PDB entry 7ML0 | electron microscopy, 3.00 A resolution | chains N and 7 of the 28 polymer chains in the assembly

[Chain N]
Molecule: non-template strand DNA
Sequence (66 nucleotides; numbered 2 to 67; the number before each row is that of its first residue):
     2 AAAAAAAAAA GGCGCGTATA TAAAAGTTTC AATGTATCTA TAAACCTTTG ATGTGTGTTT
    62 GTACAT

[Chain 7]
Name: General transcription and DNA repair factor IIH helicase subunit XPB
From: Saccharomyces cerevisiae
Notes: EC 3.6.4.12
UniProtKB: Q00578 (RAD25_YEAST); residue numbers follow UniProt; this construct covers 1-843
Amino-acid sequence (843 residues; numbered 1 to 843; the number before each row is that of its first residue):
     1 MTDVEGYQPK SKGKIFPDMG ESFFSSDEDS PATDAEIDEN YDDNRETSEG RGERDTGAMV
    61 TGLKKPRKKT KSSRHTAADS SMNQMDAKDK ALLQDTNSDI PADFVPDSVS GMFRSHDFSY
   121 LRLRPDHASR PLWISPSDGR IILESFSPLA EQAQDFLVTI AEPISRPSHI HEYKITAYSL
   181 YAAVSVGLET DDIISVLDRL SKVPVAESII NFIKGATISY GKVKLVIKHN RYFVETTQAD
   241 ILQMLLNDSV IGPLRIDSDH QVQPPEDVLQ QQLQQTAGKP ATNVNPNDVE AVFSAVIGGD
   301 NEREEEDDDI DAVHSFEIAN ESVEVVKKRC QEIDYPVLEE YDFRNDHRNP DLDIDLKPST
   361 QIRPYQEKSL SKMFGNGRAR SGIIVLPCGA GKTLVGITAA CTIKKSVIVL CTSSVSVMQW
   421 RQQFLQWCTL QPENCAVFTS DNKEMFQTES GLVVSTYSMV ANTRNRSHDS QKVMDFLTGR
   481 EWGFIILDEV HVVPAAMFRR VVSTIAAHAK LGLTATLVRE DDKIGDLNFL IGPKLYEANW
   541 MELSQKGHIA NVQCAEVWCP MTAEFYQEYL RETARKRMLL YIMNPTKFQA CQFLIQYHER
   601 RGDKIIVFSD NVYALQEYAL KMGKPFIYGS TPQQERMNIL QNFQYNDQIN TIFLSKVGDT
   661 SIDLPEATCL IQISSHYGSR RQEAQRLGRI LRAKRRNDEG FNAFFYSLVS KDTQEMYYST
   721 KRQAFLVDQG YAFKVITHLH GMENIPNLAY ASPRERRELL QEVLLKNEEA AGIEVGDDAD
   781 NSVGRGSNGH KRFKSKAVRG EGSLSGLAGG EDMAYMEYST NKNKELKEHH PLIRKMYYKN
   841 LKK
Not modelled in the structure: 1-100, 270-301, 771-843
Curated features (UniProtKB/Swiss-Prot):
  - motif: Lys64 to His75 (Nuclear localization signal), Asp488 to His491 (DEAH box)
  - binding site (ATP): Leu386 to Thr393
  - modified residue: Ser752 (Phosphoserine)
  - natural variant: Trp427 (W427L: In suppressor mutant)
  - mutagenesis: Lys392 (K392R: Lethal in vivo. Defective in translation in vitro), Glu489 (E489Q: Loss of DNA translocase function of TFHII), Val798 to Lys843 (Increased UV sensitivity)

[How chain N and chain 7 interact]
Residue-residue contacts (25):
  DG56(N) with Pro632(7), phosphate contact; Gln633(7), phosphate contact
  DT57(N) with Thr631(7), phosphate contact; Pro632(7), phosphate contact
  DT61(N) with Thr463(7), hydrogen bond to the phosphate
  DG62(N) with Asn462(7), phosphate contact; Thr463(7), hydrogen bond to the phosphate; Ala496(7), phosphate contact; Met497(7), phosphate contact
  DT63(N) with Pro494(7), phosphate contact; Ala496(7), phosphate contact; Met497(7), hydrogen bond to the phosphate
  DA64(N) with Val492(7), phosphate contact; Pro494(7), phosphate contact
  DC65(N) with Arg575(7), hydrogen bond to the base; His676(7), salt bridge to the phosphate; Tyr677(7), phosphate contact; Gly678(7), phosphate contact; Ser679(7), hydrogen bond to the phosphate
  DA66(N) with Arg575(7), hydrogen bond to the base; His676(7), salt bridge to the phosphate; Tyr677(7), phosphate contact; Gly678(7), hydrogen bond to the phosphate
  DT67(N) with Ala574(7), phosphate contact; Arg575(7), hydrogen bond to the phosphate
Interface residues without a listed pair, chain 7 (20 interface residues in all): Ala461, Arg464, Val493, Asp521, Thr573

[In short]
The interface between chain N and chain 7 involves 9 residues on one side and 20 on the other, with 8 hydrogen
bonds and 2 salt bridges. Polar pairs include DC65(N)-Arg575(7), DA66(N)-Arg575(7) and DT61(N)-Thr463(7).
Here chain N is non-template strand DNA and chain 7 is General transcription and DNA repair factor IIH
helicase subunit XPB (Saccharomyces cerevisiae). Entry 7ML0 (RNA polymerase II pre-initiation complex (PIC1))
was determined by electron microscopy (same publication as 7MEI, 7MK9, 7MKA, 7ML1, 7ML2, 7ML3 and 7ML4).
